8FVW - chains G and H of the 8 polymer chains in the assembly; structure by electron microscopy, 2.10 A resolution.

# Chain G
Molecule: DNA-directed RNA polymerase subunit beta'
Organism: Escherichia coli K-12
Notes: EC 2.7.7.6
UniProt: P0A8T7 (RPOC_ECOLI); numbering as in UniProt (aligned over 2-1407)
Sequence (1416 residues; each row starts with the number of its first residue):
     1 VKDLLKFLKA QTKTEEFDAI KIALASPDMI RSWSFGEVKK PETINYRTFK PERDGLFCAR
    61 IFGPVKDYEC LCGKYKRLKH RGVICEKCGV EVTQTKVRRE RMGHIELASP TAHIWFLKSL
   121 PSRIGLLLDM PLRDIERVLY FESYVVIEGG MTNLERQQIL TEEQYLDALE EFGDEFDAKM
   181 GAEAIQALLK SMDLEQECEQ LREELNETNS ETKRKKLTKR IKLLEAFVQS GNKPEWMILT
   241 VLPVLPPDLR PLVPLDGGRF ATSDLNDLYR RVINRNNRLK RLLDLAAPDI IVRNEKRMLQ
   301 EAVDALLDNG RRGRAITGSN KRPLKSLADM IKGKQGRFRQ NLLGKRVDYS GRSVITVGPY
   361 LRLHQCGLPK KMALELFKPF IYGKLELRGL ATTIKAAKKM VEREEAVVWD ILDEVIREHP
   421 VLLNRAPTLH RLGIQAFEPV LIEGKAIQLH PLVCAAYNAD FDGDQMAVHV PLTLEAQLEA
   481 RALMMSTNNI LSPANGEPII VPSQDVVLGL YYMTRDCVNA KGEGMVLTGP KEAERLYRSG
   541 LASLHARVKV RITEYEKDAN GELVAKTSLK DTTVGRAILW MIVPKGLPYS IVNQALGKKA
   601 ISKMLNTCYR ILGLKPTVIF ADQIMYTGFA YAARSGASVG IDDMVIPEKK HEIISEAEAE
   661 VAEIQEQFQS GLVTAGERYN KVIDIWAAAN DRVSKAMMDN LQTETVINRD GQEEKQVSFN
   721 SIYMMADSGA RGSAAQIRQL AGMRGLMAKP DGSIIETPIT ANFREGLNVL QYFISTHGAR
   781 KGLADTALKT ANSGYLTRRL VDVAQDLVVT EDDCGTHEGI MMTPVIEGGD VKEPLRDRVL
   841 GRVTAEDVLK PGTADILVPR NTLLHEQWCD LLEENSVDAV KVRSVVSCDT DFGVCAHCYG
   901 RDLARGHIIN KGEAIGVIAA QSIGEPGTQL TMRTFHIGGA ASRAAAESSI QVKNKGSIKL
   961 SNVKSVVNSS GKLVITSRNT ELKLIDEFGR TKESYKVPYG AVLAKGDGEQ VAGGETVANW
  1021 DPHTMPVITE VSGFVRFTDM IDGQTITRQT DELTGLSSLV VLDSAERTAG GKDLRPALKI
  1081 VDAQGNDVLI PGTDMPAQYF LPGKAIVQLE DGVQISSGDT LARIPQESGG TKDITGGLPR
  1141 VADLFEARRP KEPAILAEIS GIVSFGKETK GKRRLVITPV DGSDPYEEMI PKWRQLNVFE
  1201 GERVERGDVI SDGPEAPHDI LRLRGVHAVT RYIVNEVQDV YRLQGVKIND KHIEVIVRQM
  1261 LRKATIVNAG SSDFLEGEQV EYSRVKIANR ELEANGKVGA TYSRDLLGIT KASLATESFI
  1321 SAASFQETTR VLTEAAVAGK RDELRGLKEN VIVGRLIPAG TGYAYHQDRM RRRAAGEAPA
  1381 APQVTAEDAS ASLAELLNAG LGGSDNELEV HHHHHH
Not modelled in the structure: 1-15, 933-947, 1127-1135, 1180-1183, 1374-1416
Sequence notes: start codon (1); linker (1408-1410); expression tag (1411-1416)
Metal / ion sites: Zn2+ site 1: Cys70, Cys72, Cys85, Cys88; Mg2+: Asp460, Asp462, Asp464 (shared with 1 residue of chain C); Zn2+ site 2: Cys814, Cys888, Cys895, Cys898
Residues lining bound ligands: guanosine-5',3'-tetraphosphate (G4P): Arg362, Leu363, His364, Arg417, Thr487, Lys615, Val618, Ile619, Asp622, Gln623, Tyr626
Curated features (UniProtKB/Swiss-Prot):
  - binding site (Zn(2+)): Cys70, Cys72, Cys85, Cys88, Cys814, Cys888, Cys895, Cys898
  - binding site (Mg(2+)): Asp460, Asp462, Asp464
  - modified residue: Lys983 (N6-acetyllysine)
  - mutagenesis: Gln504 (Q504P: Resistant to antibiotics salinamide A and B), Asn690 (N690D: Resistant to antibiotics salinamide A and B), Met697 (M697V: Resistant to antibiotics salinamide A and B), Ala735 (A735T: Resistant to antibiotics salinamide A and B), Arg738 (R738C/H/P/S: Resistant to antibiotics salinamide A and B), Ala748 (A748E: Resistant to antibiotics salinamide A and B), Pro758 (P758S/T: Resistant to antibiotics salinamide A and B), Phe763 (F763C: Resistant to antibiotics salinamide A and B), Ser775 (S775A: Resistant to antibiotics salinamide A and B), Ala779 (A779T/V: Resistant to antibiotics salinamide A and B), Arg780 (R780C: Resistant to antibiotics salinamide A and B), Gly782 (G782A/C: Resistant to antibiotics salinamide A and B), 1 further mutagenesis entry in UniProt
What the authors report for this chain:
  - binding site for guanosine-5',3'-tetraphosphate: Arg362, His364, Ile619, Asp622, Gln623
  - conformationally variable residues (side-chain flip): Arg362, Arg417, Lys615
  - mutagenesis - K615A/I619A/D622A/Q623A: abolished binding to guanosine-5',3'-tetraphosphate

# Chain H
Molecule: DNA-directed RNA polymerase subunit omega
Organism: Escherichia coli K-12
Notes: EC 2.7.7.6
UniProt: P0A800 (RPOZ_ECOLI); numbering as in UniProt (aligned over 1-91)
Sequence (91 residues; row label = number of the first residue in the row):
     1 MARVTVQDAV EKIGNRFDLV LVAARRARQM QVGGKDPLVP EENDKTTVIA LREIEEGLIN
    61 NQILDVRERQ EQQEQEAAEL QAVTAIAEGR R
Not modelled in the structure: 1, 75-91
Residues lining bound ligands: guanosine-5',3'-tetraphosphate (G4P): Ala2, Arg3, Val4, Thr5
What the authors report for this chain:
  - binding site for guanosine-5',3'-tetraphosphate: Ala2, Arg3, Val4
  - conformationally variable residues (side-chain flip): Arg3

# How chain G and chain H interact
Pairs across the interface (58; chain G residue first):
  His364(G) - Val4(H)
  Glu414(G) - Lys45(H)
  Val415(G) - Lys45(H)  hydrogen bond (backbone-side chain)
  Arg417(G) - Arg3(H)
  Arg417(G) - Glu42(H)
  Arg417(G) - Asn43(H)  hydrogen bond (side chain-backbone)
  Arg417(G) - Asp44(H)  salt bridge
  Arg417(G) - Lys45(H)
  Glu418(G) - Arg3(H)  salt bridge
  Glu418(G) - Asp44(H)
  Glu418(G) - Lys45(H)  hydrogen bond (side chain-backbone)
  Glu418(G) - Val48(H)
  Glu438(G) - Arg3(H)  salt bridge
  Leu474(G) - Ala27(H)
  Leu474(G) - Arg28(H)
  Leu474(G) - Gln31(H)
  Leu474(G) - Thr46(H)
  Leu474(G) - Thr47(H)
  Glu475(G) - Ala24(H)
  Glu475(G) - Arg28(H)  salt bridge
  Leu478(G) - Val20(H)
  Leu478(G) - Ala23(H)
  Leu478(G) - Ala24(H)
  Leu478(G) - Thr47(H)
  Leu478(G) - Leu51(H)  hydrophobic
  Glu479(G) - Val20(H)
  Arg481(G) - Ala2(H)
  Arg481(G) - Arg3(H)  hydrogen bond (side chain-backbone)
  Arg481(G) - Val48(H)
  Arg481(G) - Leu51(H)
  Ala482(G) - Val6(H)
  Ala482(G) - Arg16(H)  hydrogen bond (backbone-side chain)
  Ala482(G) - Val20(H)  hydrophobic
  Leu483(G) - Arg16(H)
  Leu483(G) - Phe17(H)  hydrophobic
  Met485(G) - Arg3(H)
  Met485(G) - Val4(H)
  Thr487(G) - Val4(H)  hydrogen bond (side chain-backbone)
  Thr487(G) - Thr5(H)
  Asn488(G) - Val4(H)
  Asn488(G) - Thr5(H)
  Asn488(G) - Val6(H)  hydrogen bond (side chain-backbone)
  Asn488(G) - Arg16(H)
  Leu614(G) - Thr5(H)
  Leu614(G) - Gln7(H)
  Lys615(G) - Val4(H)
  Lys615(G) - Thr5(H)
  Arg905(G) - Arg16(H)
  Asn910(G) - Gly14(H)
  Asn910(G) - Asn15(H)
  Asn910(G) - Arg16(H)
  Lys911(G) - Asn15(H)  hydrogen bond (backbone-side chain)
  Lys911(G) - Phe17(H)
  Glu913(G) - Phe17(H)
  Gly1360(G) - Phe17(H)
  Thr1361(G) - Phe17(H)
  Thr1361(G) - Val20(H)
  Thr1361(G) - Leu21(H)
Interface residues without a listed pair, chain G (31 interface residues in all): Ile416, His419, Gln477, Val618, His907, Gly912, Ala1364
Interface residues without a listed pair, chain H (26 interface residues in all): Leu19

# Summary
31 residues of chain G face 26 of chain H across their interface, with 8 hydrogen bonds and 4 salt bridges.
Polar contacts include Arg417(G)-Asp44(H), Glu418(G)-Arg3(H) and Glu438(G)-Arg3(H). The paper reports a
binding site for guanosine-5',3'-tetraphosphate at Arg362(G), His364(G) and Ala2(H) among others;
K615A/I619A/D622A/Q623A of chain G abolish binding to guanosine-5',3'-tetraphosphate.
Chain G is DNA-directed RNA polymerase subunit beta' and chain H is DNA-directed RNA polymerase subunit omega,
both from Escherichia coli K-12; the structure, CryoEM structure of E.coli transcription elongation complex
bound to ppGpp, was determined by electron microscopy, deposited together with 8FVR.
